PDB entry 7QA8 | electron microscopy, 2.70 A resolution | chains A and B of the 4 polymer chains in the assembly

# Chain A (and B)
Molecule: Pheromone alpha factor receptor
From: Saccharomyces cerevisiae
Notes: chain B of this document is another copy of the same molecule, construct and numbering; everything in this record applies to it too
Reference sequence: P0CI39 (STE2_YEASX); residues 1-431 here = UniProt positions 1-431
Chain sequence (431 residues; row label = number of the first residue in the row):
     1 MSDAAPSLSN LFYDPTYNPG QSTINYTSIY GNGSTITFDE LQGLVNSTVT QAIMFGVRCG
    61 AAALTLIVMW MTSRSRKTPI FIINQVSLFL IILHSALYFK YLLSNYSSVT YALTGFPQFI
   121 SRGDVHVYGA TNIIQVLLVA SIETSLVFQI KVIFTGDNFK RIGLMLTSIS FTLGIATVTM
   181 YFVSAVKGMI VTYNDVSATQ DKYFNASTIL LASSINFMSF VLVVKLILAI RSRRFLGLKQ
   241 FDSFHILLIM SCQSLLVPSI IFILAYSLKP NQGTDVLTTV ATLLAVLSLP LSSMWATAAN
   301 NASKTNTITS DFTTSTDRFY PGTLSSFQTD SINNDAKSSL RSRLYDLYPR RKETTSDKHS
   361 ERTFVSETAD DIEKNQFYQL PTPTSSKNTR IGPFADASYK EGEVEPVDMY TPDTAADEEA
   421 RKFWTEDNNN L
Unresolved in the structure: 1-4, 304-431
Glycans and other covalent adducts: N-acetylglucosamine (NAG) linked to Asn25, Asn32
What the authors report for this chain:
  - conformationally variable residues (loop rearrangement, side-chain flip): Tyr266, Gly273, Asp275
  - allosteric site: Tyr106 (from molecular simulation)
  - mutagenesis - P258C (47-fold), P258L: increased signaling (citing earlier work)

# Chain A / chain B interface
Residue-residue contacts (58; chain A residue first):
  Leu8(A) with Ile29(B)
  Ser9(A) with Ile29(B), hydrogen bond (backbone-backbone); Gly31(B)
  Leu11(A) with Phe116(B); Gln118(B)
  Phe12(A) with Ile29(B), hydrophobic; Pro117(B); Gln118(B)
  Asp14(A) with Gln118(B)
  Pro15(A) with Gln118(B)
  Tyr17(A) with Phe116(B), hydrophobic; Gln118(B)
  Pro19(A) with Phe116(B), hydrophobic; Phe119(B)
  Ile24(A) with Ile24(B), hydrophobic; Asn25(B)
  Asn25(A) with Ile24(B); Asn25(B), hydrogen bond (backbone-backbone)
  Ile29(A) with Leu8(B); Ser9(B), hydrogen bond (backbone-backbone); Phe12(B), hydrophobic
  Gly31(A) with Ser9(B)
  Phe38(A) with Thr110(B); Thr114(B)
  Leu41(A) with Val109(B), hydrophobic
  Gln42(A) with Ser108(B); Val109(B), hydrogen bond (side chain-backbone)
  Asn46(A) with Leu103(B)
  Val49(A) with Leu103(B), hydrophobic
  Ala52(A) with Ile53(B), hydrophobic
  Ile53(A) with Ala52(B), hydrophobic; Phe99(B), hydrophobic
  Gly56(A) with Gly56(B); Val57(B)
  Val57(A) with Gly56(B)
  Ala61(A) with Leu64(B)
  Leu64(A) with Ala61(B); Leu64(B), hydrophobic; Thr65(B)
  Thr65(A) with Leu64(B)
  Phe99(A) with Ile53(B), hydrophobic
  Leu103(A) with Asn46(B); Val49(B), hydrophobic
  Ser108(A) with Gln42(B)
  Val109(A) with Leu41(B), hydrophobic; Gln42(B), hydrogen bond (backbone-side chain)
  Thr110(A) with Phe38(B)
  Thr114(A) with Phe38(B)
  Phe116(A) with Leu11(B); Tyr17(B), hydrophobic; Pro19(B), hydrophobic
  Pro117(A) with Phe12(B)
  Gln118(A) with Leu11(B); Phe12(B); Asp14(B); Pro15(B); Tyr17(B)
  Phe119(A) with Pro19(B)
Also at the interface, not in a pair above, chain A (45 interface residues in all): Ala5, Ser7, Gly20, Thr23, Ser28, Tyr30, Val45, Thr48, Thr50, Val68, Leu113
Also at the interface, not in a pair above, chain B (46 interface residues in all): Ala5, Ser7, Gly20, Thr23, Ser28, Tyr30, Val45, Thr48, Thr50, Val68, Leu102, Leu113

# Summary
The interface between chain A and chain B involves 45 residues on one side and 46 on the other, with 5
hydrogen bonds. Polar pairs include Gln42(A)-Val109(B), Ser9(A)-Ile29(B) and Asn25(A)-Asn25(B). Covalently
linked N-acetylglucosamine: at Asn25(A) and Asn32(A). From the paper: P258C and P258L of chain A increase
signaling; an allosteric site at Tyr106(A).
Both chains are Pheromone alpha factor receptor (Saccharomyces cerevisiae). Entry 7QA8 (Structure of the GPCR
dimer Ste2 bound to an antagonist) was determined by electron microscopy (same publication as 7QB9, 7QBC and
7QBI).
